PDB entry 3CCQ | X-ray diffraction, 2.90 A resolution | chains R and 0 of the 31 polymer chains in the assembly

# Chain R
Protein: 50S ribosomal protein L22P
Organism: Haloarcula marismortui
UniProt: P10970 (RL22_HALMA); residues 0-154 here correspond to UniProt positions 1-155 (UniProt number = residue number + 1)
Amino-acid sequence (155 residues; each row starts with the number of its first residue; numbering starts at 0):
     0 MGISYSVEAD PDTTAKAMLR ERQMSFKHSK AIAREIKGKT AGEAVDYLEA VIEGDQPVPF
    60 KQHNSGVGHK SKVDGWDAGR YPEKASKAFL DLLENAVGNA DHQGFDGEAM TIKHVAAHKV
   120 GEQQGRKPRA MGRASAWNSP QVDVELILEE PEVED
Unresolved in the structure: 0, 151-154
Ion coordination: Sr2+ near Gln61 (its only coordinating residue here); Mg2+: Gly65 (shared with C2048(0), A2089(0) of chain 0); Na+ site 1: Ser70, Val72; Na+ site 2: Val72, Trp75 (shared with U2659(0), G2660(0) of chain 0)

# Chain 0
Molecule: 23S ribosomal RNA
Organism: Haloarcula marismortui
Notes: engineered mutation(s): G2099A, A2488U
Sequence (2923 nucleotides; each row starts with the number of its first residue):
     1 GUUGGCUACU AUGCCAGCUG GUGGAUUGCU CGGCUCAGGC GCUGAUGAAG GACGUGCCAA
    61 GCUGCGAUAA GCUGUGGGGA GCCGCACGGA GGCGAAGAAC CACAGAUUUC CGAAUGAGAA
   121 UCUCUCUAAC AAUUGCUUCG CGCAAUGAGG AACCCCGAGA ACUGAAACAU CUCAGUAUCG
   181 GGAGGAACAG AAAACGCAAC GUGAUGUCGU UAGUAACCGC GAGUGAACGC GAUACAGCCC
   241 AAACCGAAGC CCUCACGGGC AAUGUGGUGU CAGGGCUACC UCUCAUCAGC CGACCGUCUU
   301 CACGAAGUCU CUUGGAAUAG AGCGUGAUAC AGGGUGACAA CCCCGUACUG AAGACCAGUA
   361 CGCUGUGCGG UAGUGCCAGA GUAGCGGGGG UUGGAUAUCC CUCGCGAAUA ACGCAGGCAU
   421 CGACUGCGAA GGCUAAACAC AACCUGAGAC CGAUAGUGAA CAAGUAGUGU GAACGAACGC
   481 UGCAAAGUAC CCUCAGAAGG GAGGCGAAAU AGAGCAUGAA AUCAGUUGGC GAUCGAGCGA
   541 CAGGGCAUAC AAGGUCCCUU GACGAAUGAC CGAGACGCGA GUCUCCAGUA AGACUCACGG
   601 GAAGCCGAUG UUCUGUCGUA CGUUUUGAAA AACGAGCCAG GGAGUGUGUC UGUAUGGCAA
   661 GUCUAACCGG AGUAUCCGGG GAGGCACAGG GAAACCGACA UGGCCGCAGG GCUUUGCCCG
   721 AGGGCCGCCG UCUUCAAGGG CGGGGAGCCA UGUGGACACG ACCCGAAUCC GGACGAUCUA
   781 CGCAUGGACA AGAUGAAGCG UGCCGAAAGG CACGUGGAAG UCUGUUAGAG UUGGUGUCCU
   841 ACAAUACCCU CUCGUGAUCU AUGUGUAGGG GUGAAAGGCC CAUCGAGUCC GGCAACAGCU
   901 GGUUCCAAUC GAAACAUGUC GAAGCAUGAC CUCCGCCGAG GUAGUCUGUG AGGUAGAGCG
   961 ACCGAUUGGU GUGUCCGCCU CCGAGAGGAG UCGGCACACC UGUCAAACUC CAAACUUACA
  1021 GACGCUGUUU GACGCGGGGA UUCCGGUGCG CGGGGUAAGC CUGUGUACCA GGAGGGGAAC
  1081 AACCCAGAGA UAGGUUAAGG UCCCCAAGUG UGGAUUAAGU GUAAUCCUCU GAAGGUGGUC
  1141 UCGAGCCCUA GACAGCCGGG AGGUGAGCUU AGAAGCAGCU ACCCUCUAAG AAAAGCGUAA
  1201 CAGCUUACCG GCCGAGGUUU GAGGCGCCCA AAAUGAUCGG GACUCAAAUC CACCACCGAG
  1261 ACCUGUCCGU ACCACUCAUA CUGGUAAUCG AGUAGAUUGG CGCUCUAAUU GGAUGGAAGC
  1321 AGGGGCGAGA GCUCCUGUGG ACCGAUUAGU GACGAAAAUC CUGGCCAUAG UAGCAGCGAU
  1381 AGUCGGGUGA GAACCCCGAC GGCCUAAUGG AUAAGGGUUC CUCAGCACUG CUGAUCAGCU
  1441 GAGGGUUAGC CGGUCCUAAG UCUCACCGCA ACUCGACUGA GACGAAAUGG GAAACAGGUU
  1501 AAUAUUCCUG UGCCAUCAUG CAGUGAAAGU UGACGCCCUG GGGUCGAUCA CGCCGGGCAU
  1561 UCGCCCGGUC GAACCGUCCA ACUCCGUGGA AGCCGUAAUG GCAGGAAGCG GACGAACGGC
  1621 GGCAUAGGGA AACGUGAUUC AACCUGGGGC CCAUGAAAAG ACGAGCAUGA UGUCCGUACC
  1681 GAGAACCGAC ACAGGUGUCC AUGGCGGCGA AAGCCAAGGC CUGUCGGGAG CAACCAACGU
  1741 UAGGGAAUUC GGCAAGUUAG UCCCGUACCU UCGGAAGAAG GGAUGCCUGC UCCGGAACGG
  1801 AGCAGGUCGC AGUGACUCGG AAGCUCGGAC UGUCUAGUAA CAACAUAGGU GACCGCAAAU
  1861 CCGCAAGGAC UCGUACGGUC ACUGAAUCCU GCCCAGUGCA GGUAUCUGAA CACCUCGUAC
  1921 AAGAGGACGA AGGACCUGUC AACGGCGGGG GUAACUAUGA CCCUCUUAAG GUAGCGUAGU
  1981 ACCUUGCCGC AUCAGUAGCG GCUUGCAUGA AUGGAUUAAC CAGAGCUUCA CUGUCCCAAC
  2041 GUUGGGCCCG GUGAACUGUA CAUUCCAGUG CGGAGUCUGG AGACACCCAG GGGGAAGCAA
  2101 AGACCCUAUG GAGCUUUACU GCAGGCUGUC GCUGAGACGU GGUCGCCGAU GUGCAGCAUA
  2161 GGUAGGAGUC GUUACAGAGG UACCCGCGCU AGCGGGCCAC CCAGACAACA GUGAAAUACU
  2221 ACCCGUCGGU GACUGCGACU CUCACUCCGG GAGGAGGACA CCGAUAGCCG GGCAGUUUGA
  2281 CUGGGGCGGU ACGCGCUCGA AAAGAUAUCG AGCGCGCCCU AUGGUCAUCU CAGCCGGGAC
  2341 AGAGACCCGG CGAAGAGUGC AAGAGCAAAA GAUGACUUGA CAGUGUUCUU CCCAACGAGG
  2401 AACGCUGACG CGAAAGCGUG GUCUAGCGAA CCAAUUAGCC UGCUUGAUGC GGGCAAUUGA
  2461 UGACAGAAAA GCUACCCUAG GGAUAACUGA GUCGUCACUC GCAAGAGCAC AUAUCGACCG
  2521 AGUGGCUUGC UACCUCGAUG UCGGUUCCCU CCAUCCUGCC CGUGCAGAAG CGGGCAAGGG
  2581 UGAGGUUGUU CGCCUAUUAA AGGAGGUCGU GAGCUGGGUU UAGACCGUCG UGAGACAGGU
  2641 CGGCUGCUAU CUACUGGGUG UGUAAUGGUG UCUGACAAGA ACGACCGUAU AGUACGAGAG
  2701 GAACUACGGU UGGUGGCCAC UGGUGUACCG GUUGUUCGAG AGAGCACGUG CCGGGUAGCC
  2761 ACGCCACACG GGGUAAGAGC UGAACGCAUC UAAGCUCGAA ACCCACUUGG AAAAGAGACA
  2821 CCGCCGAGGU CCCGCGUACA AGACGCGGUC GAUAGACUCG GGGUGUGCGC GUCGAGGUAA
  2881 CGAGACGUUA AGCCCACGAG CACUAACAGA CCAAAGCCAU CAU
Unresolved in the structure: 1-9, 126-127, 715, 971-998, 1560, 1952-1963, 2137-2236, 2339-2343, 2665-2666, 2915-2923
Modified / non-standard residues: 1MA (6-hydro-1-methyladenosine-5'-monophosphate) at position 628, OMU (o2'-methyluridine 5'-monophosphate) at position 2587, OMG (o2'-methylguanosine-5'-monophosphate) at position 2588, UR3 (3-methyluridine-5'-monophoshate) at position 2619, PSU (pseudouridine-5'-monophosphate) at position 2621
Ion coordination: Na+ site 1 near U12 (its only coordinating residue here); Mg2+ site 1 near G28 (its only coordinating residue here); Na+ site 2: C40, G41, C443; Na+ site 3 near G56 (its only coordinating residue here); Sr2+ site 1: C85, A86 (shared with 1 residue of chain T); Na+ site 4 near U108 (its only coordinating residue here); Mg2+ site 2 near U115 (its only coordinating residue here); Na+ site 5: C130, U146; Na+ site 6 near C141 (its only coordinating residue here); Sr2+ site 2: G147, A183 (shared with 1 residue of chain M); Mg2+ site 3: C162, U2276; K+ site 1: C162, U163, U172; 56 more Na+ sites not listed; 67 more Mg2+ sites not listed; 58 more Sr2+ sites not listed; 1 more K+ sites not listed

# Interface between chain R and chain 0
Residue-residue contacts (133; chain R residue first):
  Gly1(R) - G21(0)  sugar contact
  Gly1(R) - U22(0)  hydrogen bond to the phosphate
  Ile2(R) - G20(0)  sugar contact
  Ile2(R) - G21(0)  phosphate contact
  Ser3(R) - G20(0)  hydrogen bond to the sugar
  Ser3(R) - G21(0)  hydrogen bond to the phosphate
  Ser3(R) - U510(0)  base contact
  Tyr4(R) - G500(0)  phosphate contact
  Tyr4(R) - G501(0)  hydrogen bond to the phosphate
  Ser5(R) - U19(0)  hydrogen bond to the sugar
  Ser5(R) - G20(0)  sugar contact
  Lys15(R) - G501(0)  sugar contact
  Ala16(R) - G500(0)  sugar contact
  Met17(R) - G500(0)  hydrogen bond to the sugar
  Met17(R) - G501(0)  phosphate contact
  Arg19(R) - G499(0)  phosphate contact
  Arg19(R) - G500(0)  salt bridge to the phosphate
  Gln22(R) - C1428(0)  phosphate contact
  Ser24(R) - G1370(0)  hydrogen bond to the base
  Phe25(R) - C523(0)  sugar contact
  Phe25(R) - A524(0)  sugar contact
  Lys26(R) - A1369(0)  hydrogen bond to the sugar
  Lys26(R) - G1370(0)  salt bridge to the phosphate
  His27(R) - G1370(0)  base contact
  His27(R) - G2051(0)  phosphate contact
  Lys29(R) - C523(0)  phosphate contact
  Lys29(R) - A524(0)  salt bridge to the phosphate
  Lys36(R) - G525(0)  hydrogen bond to the phosphate
  Lys36(R) - U526(0)  salt bridge to the phosphate
  Lys60(R) - A11(0)  hydrogen bond to the phosphate
  Lys60(R) - U12(0)  salt bridge to the phosphate
  Gln61(R) - G13(0)  phosphate contact
  Gln61(R) - A524(0)  phosphate contact
  His62(R) - G1370(0)  salt bridge to the phosphate
  Asn63(R) - G1370(0)  phosphate contact
  Asn63(R) - C2088(0)  phosphate contact
  Ser64(R) - A1369(0)  hydrogen bond to the phosphate
  Ser64(R) - G1370(0)  hydrogen bond to the phosphate
  Ser64(R) - C2088(0)  phosphate contact
  Gly65(R) - C2048(0)  phosphate contact
  Gly65(R) - C2088(0)  hydrogen bond to the phosphate
  Gly65(R) - A2089(0)  phosphate contact
  Val66(R) - C2088(0)  sugar contact
  Gly67(R) - A2841(0)  sugar contact
  His68(R) - C2087(0)  hydrogen bond to the sugar
  His68(R) - C2088(0)  sugar contact
  His68(R) - G2657(0)  base contact
  His68(R) - G2658(0)  hydrogen bond to the sugar
  His68(R) - A2841(0)  hydrogen bond to the sugar
  His68(R) - G2842(0)  sugar contact
  Lys69(R) - C2048(0)  hydrogen bond to the phosphate
  Lys69(R) - C2049(0)  salt bridge to the phosphate
  Lys69(R) - A2841(0)  sugar contact
  Ser70(R) - G2842(0)  phosphate contact
  Ser70(R) - A2843(0)  phosphate contact
  Lys71(R) - C2831(0)  phosphate contact
  Lys71(R) - C2832(0)  salt bridge to the phosphate
  Val72(R) - G2660(0)  phosphate contact
  Asp73(R) - G2660(0)  phosphate contact
  Gly74(R) - U2659(0)  sugar contact
  Gly74(R) - G2660(0)  hydrogen bond to the phosphate
  Trp75(R) - A11(0)  sugar contact
  Trp75(R) - U12(0)  sugar contact
  Trp75(R) - C2086(0)  sugar contact
  Trp75(R) - U2659(0)  hydrogen bond to the sugar
  Trp75(R) - G2660(0)  phosphate contact
  Asp76(R) - C2087(0)  sugar contact
  Asp76(R) - G2658(0)  hydrogen bond to the base
  Asp76(R) - U2659(0)  hydrogen bond to the sugar
  Gly78(R) - C2049(0)  phosphate contact
  Arg79(R) - G1370(0)  sugar contact
  Arg79(R) - U1371(0)  salt bridge to the phosphate
  Arg79(R) - C2049(0)  salt bridge to the phosphate
  Arg79(R) - G2050(0)  salt bridge to the phosphate
  Tyr80(R) - C2049(0)  phosphate contact
  Tyr80(R) - G2050(0)  hydrogen bond to the phosphate
  Pro81(R) - G2050(0)  phosphate contact
  Pro81(R) - G2051(0)  phosphate contact
  Glu82(R) - G2050(0)  hydrogen bond to the sugar
  Glu82(R) - G2051(0)  hydrogen bond to the phosphate
  Lys83(R) - G2051(0)  hydrogen bond to the phosphate
  Lys83(R) - U2052(0)  salt bridge to the phosphate
  Glu93(R) - C494(0)  sugar contact
  Asn94(R) - G499(0)  hydrogen bond to the base
  Asn94(R) - G500(0)  hydrogen bond to the sugar
  Asn98(R) - G500(0)  base contact
  Asn98(R) - G501(0)  sugar contact
  His101(R) - C492(0)  hydrogen bond to the sugar
  Gln102(R) - G501(0)  sugar contact
  His113(R) - G525(0)  sugar contact
  Ala115(R) - A524(0)  sugar contact
  Ala115(R) - G525(0)  sugar contact
  Ala116(R) - A524(0)  hydrogen bond to the sugar
  His117(R) - G20(0)  base contact
  His117(R) - A524(0)  hydrogen bond to the base
  Val119(R) - U22(0)  sugar contact
  Gln122(R) - C1428(0)  phosphate contact
  Lys126(R) - C1431(0)  hydrogen bond to the base
  Pro127(R) - A1689(0)  base contact
  Pro127(R) - C1690(0)  base contact
  Arg128(R) - U840(0)  hydrogen bond to the sugar
  Arg128(R) - A841(0)  salt bridge to the phosphate
  Arg128(R) - A843(0)  phosphate contact
  Arg128(R) - A1372(0)  base contact
  Arg128(R) - A1689(0)  hydrogen bond to the base
  Arg128(R) - A2054(0)  hydrogen bond to the base
  Arg128(R) - A2055(0)  sugar contact
  Arg128(R) - U2648(0)  base contact
  Ala129(R) - U840(0)  phosphate contact
  Ala129(R) - A841(0)  hydrogen bond to the phosphate
  Ala129(R) - A843(0)  phosphate contact
  Ala129(R) - A844(0)  phosphate contact
  Met130(R) - A841(0)  base contact
  Met130(R) - A844(0)  hydrogen bond to the phosphate
  Gly131(R) - A844(0)  phosphate contact
  Gly131(R) - A1689(0)  base contact
  Arg132(R) - U840(0)  hydrogen bond to the sugar
  Arg132(R) - A1689(0)  hydrogen bond to the base
  Arg132(R) - A2055(0)  hydrogen bond to the sugar
  Ala133(R) - A1689(0)  base contact
  Ser134(R) - A2054(0)  hydrogen bond to the sugar
  Ser134(R) - A2055(0)  sugar contact
  Ala135(R) - A2054(0)  hydrogen bond to the sugar
  Ala135(R) - A2055(0)  phosphate contact
  Trp136(R) - A1372(0)  base contact
  Trp136(R) - G1373(0)  base contact
  Trp136(R) - U2052(0)  sugar contact
  Trp136(R) - G2053(0)  sugar contact
  Trp136(R) - A2054(0)  phosphate contact
  Asn137(R) - G2053(0)  hydrogen bond to the phosphate
  Asn137(R) - A2054(0)  hydrogen bond to the phosphate
  Ser138(R) - G2053(0)  hydrogen bond to the phosphate
  Pro139(R) - G1370(0)  base contact
Interface residues without a listed pair, chain R (68 interface residues in all): Val6, Met23, Ala84, Lys118
Interface residues without a listed pair, chain 0 (60 interface residues in all): C491, U493, A502, U1368, A1427, U1429, G1433, C2056

# Overview
Chain R and chain 0 form an interface of 68 and 60 residues respectively, with 44 hydrogen bonds and 13 salt
bridges. Polar contacts include Ser24(R)-G1370(0), Asp76(R)-G2658(0) and Asn94(R)-G499(0). G147(0) and A183(0)
form the Sr2+ site 2. C2048(0), A2089(0) and Gly65(R) coordinate Mg2+.
Chain R is 50S ribosomal protein L22P and chain 0 is 23S ribosomal RNA, both from Haloarcula marismortui; the
structure, Structure of Anisomycin resistant 50S Ribosomal Subunit: 23S rRNA mutation A2488U, was determined
by X-ray diffraction (same publication as 3CC2, 3CC4, 3CC7, 3CCE, 3CCJ, 3CCL and 6 further entries).
